8OTN - chains B and D of the 4 polymer chains in the assembly; structure by X-ray diffraction, 1.96 A resolution.

# Chain B (and D)
Name: Enoyl-[acyl-carrier-protein] reductase [NADH]
Source organism: Mycobacterium tuberculosis
Notes: EC 1.3.1.9; chain D of this document is another copy of the same molecule, construct and numbering; everything in this record applies to it too
UniProt: P9WGR1 (INHA_MYCTU); residue numbers follow UniProt; this construct covers 1-269
Chain sequence (272 residues; row label = number of the first residue in the row; numbers below 1 keep their minus sign (Gly-2 is residue -2)):
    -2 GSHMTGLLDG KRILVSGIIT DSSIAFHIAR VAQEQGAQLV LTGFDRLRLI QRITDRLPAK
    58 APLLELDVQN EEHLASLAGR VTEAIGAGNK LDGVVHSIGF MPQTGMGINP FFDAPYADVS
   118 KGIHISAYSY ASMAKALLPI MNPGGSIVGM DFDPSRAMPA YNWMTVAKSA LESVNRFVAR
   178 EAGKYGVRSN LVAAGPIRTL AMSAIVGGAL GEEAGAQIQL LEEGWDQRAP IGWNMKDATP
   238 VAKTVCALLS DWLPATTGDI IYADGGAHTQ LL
Disordered / not traced: -2 to 0, 269 (chain D: -2 to 2)
Sequence notes: expression tag (-2 to 0)
Small-molecule neighbours:
  - NAD (nicotinamide-adenine-dinucleotide): Gly14, Ile15, Ile16, Ser20, Ile21, Phe41, Leu63, Asp64, Val65, Gln66, Ser94, Ile95, Gly96, Phe97, Ile122, Met147, Asp148, Phe149, Tyr158, Met161, Lys165, Ala191, Gly192, Pro193, Ile194, Thr196, Leu197, Ala198, Met199
  - VZR (4-methyl-7-[[1-[(3-oxidanyl-4-phenoxy-phenyl)methyl]-1,2,3-triazol-4-yl]methoxy]chromen-2-one): Gly96, Phe97, Met98, Met103, Phe149, Met155, Pro156, Ala157, Tyr158, Met161, Lys165, Pro193, Thr196, Ala198, Met199, Ile202, Val203, Gln214, Leu217, Leu218, Trp222, Arg225
UniProt features mapped onto this chain:
  - binding site (NAD(+)): Ser20, Ile21, Asp64, Val65, Ile95, Gly96, Lys165, Ile194
  - binding site (substrate): Tyr158
  - site: Phe149 (May act as an intermediate that passes the hydride ion from NADH to the substrate), Tyr158 (Transition state stabilizer)
  - modified residue: Thr266 (Phosphothreonine)
  - mutagenesis: Ser94 (S94A: Confers INH and ETH resistance. The mutant is 17 times more resistant to inhibition by the INH-NAD adduct ...), Asp148 (D148G: Confers pyridomycin resistance. Has no impact on the susceptibility to isoniazid and moxifloxacin. 14-fold decrease in NADH affinity, while no effect on catalytic activity), Tyr158 (Y158A: 1500-fold decrease in catalytic activity while no effect on lipid substrate affinity; Y158F: 24-fold decrease in catalytic activity while no effect on lipid substrate affinity ...), Lys165 (K165A/M: Loss of enzyme's ability to bind NADH; K165Q/R: No effect on the enzyme's catalytic ability or on its ability to bind NADH), Thr266 (T266A: No effect on catalytic activity. Loss of phosphorylation. Does not alter growth of M.tuberculosis ...)
Reported in the primary citation:
  - catalytic residues: Phe149, Tyr158, Lys165 (citing earlier work)
  - binding site for VZR: Gly96, Phe97, Met98, Met155, Pro156, Tyr158, Met161, Ala198, Met199, Val203, Leu217, Leu218, Arg225, Leu268, Leu269

# How chain B and chain D interact
Contacting residue pairs - 73 pairs, chain B then chain D:
  Leu4(B) - Leu4(D)  hydrophobic
  Leu4(B) - Trp249(D)  hydrophobic
  Val28(B) - Trp249(D)  hydrophobic
  Gln32(B) - Trp249(D)
  Arg173(B) - Thr266(D)
  Arg173(B) - Gln267(D)  hydrogen bond (backbone-side chain)
  Ala176(B) - Pro227(D)
  Arg177(B) - Gln267(D)  hydrogen bond
  Arg177(B) - Leu269(D)  hydrogen bond (side chain-backbone)
  Gly180(B) - Pro227(D)
  Val184(B) - Ile228(D)
  Arg185(B) - Ile228(D)
  Pro227(B) - Ala176(D)
  Pro227(B) - Arg177(D)
  Pro227(B) - Gly180(D)
  Pro227(B) - Thr254(D)
  Ile228(B) - Val184(D)
  Ile228(B) - Arg185(D)
  Ile228(B) - Pro251(D)
  Ile228(B) - Ala252(D)  hydrophobic
  Ile228(B) - Thr254(D)
  Trp230(B) - Ala252(D)  hydrophobic
  Pro237(B) - Pro251(D)  hydrophobic
  Pro237(B) - Ala252(D)  hydrophobic
  Lys240(B) - Asp248(D)  hydrogen bond (side chain-backbone)
  Lys240(B) - Trp249(D)
  Thr241(B) - Trp249(D)  hydrogen bond (backbone-backbone)
  Thr241(B) - Leu250(D)
  Ala244(B) - Trp249(D)
  Asp248(B) - Lys240(D)  hydrogen bond (backbone-side chain)
  Trp249(B) - Leu4(D)  hydrophobic
  Trp249(B) - Val28(D)  hydrophobic
  Trp249(B) - Gln32(D)
  Trp249(B) - Lys240(D)
  Trp249(B) - Thr241(D)  hydrogen bond (backbone-backbone)
  Trp249(B) - Ala244(D)
  Leu250(B) - Thr241(D)
  Leu250(B) - Ala244(D)  hydrophobic
  Pro251(B) - Ile228(D)
  Pro251(B) - Pro237(D)  hydrophobic
  Ala252(B) - Ile228(D)  hydrophobic
  Ala252(B) - Trp230(D)  hydrophobic
  Ala252(B) - Pro237(D)  hydrophobic
  Ala252(B) - Tyr259(D)
  Ala252(B) - Ala260(D)
  Ala252(B) - Asp261(D)  hydrogen bond (backbone-backbone)
  Ala252(B) - Gly262(D)  hydrogen bond (backbone-backbone)
  Ala252(B) - Gly263(D)
  Thr253(B) - Tyr259(D)  hydrogen bond (side chain-backbone)
  Thr254(B) - Pro227(D)
  Thr254(B) - Ile228(D)
  Thr254(B) - Gly262(D)
  Thr254(B) - Gly263(D)
  Thr254(B) - Thr266(D)
  Gly255(B) - Thr266(D)
  Asp256(B) - Tyr259(D)
  Asp256(B) - His265(D)  salt bridge
  Tyr259(B) - Ala252(D)
  Tyr259(B) - Thr253(D)  hydrogen bond (backbone-side chain)
  Tyr259(B) - Asp256(D)
  Ala260(B) - Ala252(D)
  Asp261(B) - Ala252(D)  hydrogen bond (backbone-backbone)
  Gly262(B) - Ala252(D)  hydrogen bond (backbone-backbone)
  Gly262(B) - Thr254(D)
  Gly263(B) - Ala252(D)
  Gly263(B) - Thr254(D)
  His265(B) - Asp256(D)  salt bridge
  Thr266(B) - Arg173(D)
  Thr266(B) - Thr254(D)
  Thr266(B) - Gly255(D)
  Thr266(B) - Asp256(D)
  Gln267(B) - Arg173(D)  hydrogen bond (side chain-backbone)
  Gln267(B) - Arg177(D)  hydrogen bond
Other interface residues (no listed pair), chain B (35 interface residues in all): Cys243, Ile258
Other interface residues (no listed pair), chain D (37 interface residues in all): Lys181, Cys243, Ile258

# Overview
Chain B and chain D form an interface of 35 and 37 residues respectively; the contacts include 15 hydrogen
bonds and 2 salt bridges. Polar contacts include Asp256(B)-His265(D), Arg173(B)-Gln267(D) and
Arg177(B)-Gln267(D). The paper reports catalytic residues Phe149(B), Tyr158(B) and Lys165(B); a binding site
for VZR at Gly96(B), Phe97(B) and Met98(B) among others.
Chain B and chain D are both Enoyl-[acyl-carrier-protein] reductase [NADH] (Mycobacterium tuberculosis); the
structure, structure of InhA from mycobacterium tuberculosis in complex with inhibitor
7-((1-(3-Hydroxy-4-phenoxybenzyl)-1H-1,2,3-triazol-4-yl)methoxy)-4-methyl-2H-chromen-2-one, was determined by
X-ray diffraction, deposited together with 8OTM.
